PDB entry 6OYB | X-ray diffraction, 1.53 A resolution | chains B and C of the 3 polymer chains in the assembly

Chain B (and C):
Protein: Macrophage migration inhibitory factor
Organism: Homo sapiens
Notes: EC 5.3.2.1, 5.3.3.12; chain C of this document is another copy of the same molecule, construct and numbering; everything in this record applies to it too
UniProtKB: P14174 (MIF_HUMAN); residues 1-114 here correspond to UniProt positions 2-115 (UniProt number = residue number + 1)
Chain sequence (114 residues; numbered 1 to 114; the number before each row is that of its first residue):
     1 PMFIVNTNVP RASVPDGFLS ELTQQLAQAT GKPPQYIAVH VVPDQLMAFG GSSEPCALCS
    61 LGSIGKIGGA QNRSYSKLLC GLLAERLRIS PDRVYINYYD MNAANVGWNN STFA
Construct notes: engineered mutation Gly62 (His63 in P14174)
Swiss-Prot annotation at these positions:
  - active site: Pro1 (Proton acceptor)
  - binding site (substrate): Lys32, Ile64, Asn97
  - modified residue: Lys77 (N6-acetyllysine)
From the paper describing this entry:
  - mutagenesis - H62G, Y98G, Y99A: decreased catalytic activity
  - catalytic residues: Pro1 (citing earlier work)
  - allosteric site: Tyr99
  - mutagenesis - Y98F: increased catalytic activity
  - mutagenesis - Y99A: abolished signaling (citing earlier work)

How chain B and chain C interact:
Contacting residue pairs (57; chain B residue first):
  Asn6(B) with His40(C)
  Gln45(B) with His40(C), hydrogen bond; Val42(C)
  Leu46(B) with Arg11(C); Leu19(C), hydrophobic; His40(C); Val41(C), hydrogen bond (backbone-backbone)
  Met47(B) with Leu19(C); Val39(C); His40(C)
  Ala48(B) with Ala38(C); Val39(C), hydrogen bond (backbone-backbone)
  Phe49(B) with Gln35(C); Ile37(C); Trp108(C)
  Gly50(B) with Pro34(C); Gln35(C); Ile37(C), hydrogen bond (backbone-backbone)
  Gly51(B) with Thr23(C)
  Leu58(B) with Ile4(C), hydrophobic; Ala38(C), hydrophobic; His40(C)
  Ile67(B) with Asn105(C)
  Asn72(B) with Ala104(C), hydrogen bond (side chain-backbone); Asn105(C), hydrogen bond; Thr112(C)
  Arg73(B) with Asn110(C); Ser111(C); Thr112(C)
  Ser76(B) with Gly107(C); Asn110(C); Ser111(C), hydrogen bond (side chain-backbone); Thr112(C)
  Lys77(B) with Asn110(C)
  Cys80(B) with Asn110(C)
  Pro91(B) with Asn109(C), hydrogen bond (backbone-backbone); Asn110(C)
  Asp92(B) with Trp108(C), hydrogen bond (backbone-side chain); Asn109(C)
  Val94(B) with Gly107(C); Trp108(C)
  Tyr95(B) with Pro1(C); Met2(C), hydrophobic; Tyr36(C), hydrogen bond (side chain-backbone); Gly107(C); Trp108(C); Phe113(C), hydrophobic
  Ile96(B) with Asn105(C); Val106(C); Gly107(C), hydrogen bond (backbone-backbone)
  Asn97(B) with Met2(C); Tyr99(C), hydrogen bond; Met101(C); Asn105(C)
  Tyr98(B) with Met101(C); Asn105(C), hydrogen bond (backbone-backbone); Gly107(C)
Also at the interface, not in a pair above, chain B (25 interface residues in all): Gly69, Gly81, Arg93
Also at the interface, not in a pair above, chain C (30 interface residues in all): Val14, Pro43, Ala114

Overview:
Chain B and chain C form an interface of 25 and 30 residues respectively; the contacts include 13 hydrogen
bonds. Among the polar pairs are Gln45(B)-His40(C), Asn72(B)-Ala104(C) and Asn72(B)-Asn105(C). The paper
reports the catalytic residue Pro1(B); H62G, Y98G and Y99A of chain B reduce catalytic activity.
Both chains are Macrophage migration inhibitory factor (Homo sapiens). Entry 6OYB (Crystal structure of H62G
mutant of human macrophage migration inhibitory factor) was determined by X-ray diffraction, deposited
together with 6OYE, 6OY8, 6OYG, 5UMJ and 5UMK.
